Entry 8CA4 (electron microscopy, 3.25 A resolution); this record covers chains F and s of the 5 polymer chains in the assembly.

Chain F:
Name: NADH dehydrogenase [ubiquinone] flavoprotein 1, mitochondrial
Organism: Mus musculus
Notes: EC 7.1.1.2
UniProtKB: Q91YT0 (NDUV1_MOUSE); residues -19 to 444 here correspond to UniProt positions 1-464 (UniProt number = residue number + 20)
Chain sequence (464 residues; row label = number of the first residue in the row; numbers below 1 keep their minus sign (Met-19 is residue -19)):
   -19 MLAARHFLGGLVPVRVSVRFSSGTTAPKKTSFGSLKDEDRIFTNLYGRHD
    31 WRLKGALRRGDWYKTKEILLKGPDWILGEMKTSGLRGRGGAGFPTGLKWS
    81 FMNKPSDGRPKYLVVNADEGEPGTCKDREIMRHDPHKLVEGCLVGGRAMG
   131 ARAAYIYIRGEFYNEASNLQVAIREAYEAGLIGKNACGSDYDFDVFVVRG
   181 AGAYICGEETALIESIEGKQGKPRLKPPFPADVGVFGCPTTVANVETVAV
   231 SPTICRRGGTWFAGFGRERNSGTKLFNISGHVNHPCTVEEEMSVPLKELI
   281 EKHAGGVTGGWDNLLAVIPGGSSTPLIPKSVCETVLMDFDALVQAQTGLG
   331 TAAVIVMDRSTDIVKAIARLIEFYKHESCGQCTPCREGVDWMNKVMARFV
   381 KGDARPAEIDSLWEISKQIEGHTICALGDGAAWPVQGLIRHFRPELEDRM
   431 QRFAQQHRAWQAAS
Disordered / not traced: -19 to 8, 437-444
Bound ions: 4Fe-4S cluster Fe: Cys359, Cys362, Cys365, Cys405
Residues lining bound ligands:
  - FMN (flavin mononucleotide): Gly67, Arg68, Gly69, Gly70, Ala71, Lys78, Asn96, Asp98, Glu99, Gly100, Asp107, Tyr184, Ile185, Gly187, Glu188, Glu189, Val222, Ala223, Asn224, Thr227, Cys405, Ala406, Leu407
  - 4Fe-4S cluster (SF4): Ile185, Pro203, Ser358, Cys359, Gly360, Gln361, Cys362, Cys365, Arg366, Thr403, Ile404, Cys405, Leu407, Gly408
Curated features (UniProtKB/Swiss-Prot):
  - binding site (NADH): Gly67 to Gly76
  - binding site (FMN): Arg179 to Thr227
  - binding site ([4Fe-4S] cluster): Cys359, Cys362, Cys365, Cys405
  - modified residue: Lys61 (N6-acetyllysine), Lys84 (N6-acetyllysine), Arg237 (Omega-N-methylarginine), Lys355 (N6-acetyllysine)

Chain s:
Name: NADH dehydrogenase [ubiquinone] flavoprotein 3, mitochondrial
Organism: Mus musculus
UniProtKB: Q8BK30 (NDUV3_MOUSE); residues -34 to 69 here correspond to UniProt positions 1-104 (UniProt number = residue number + 35)
Chain sequence (104 residues; numbered -34 to 69; the number before each row is that of its first residue; numbers below 1 keep their minus sign (Met-34 is residue -34)):
   -34 MAVSLLLRGGRIRALKAVLLEARVFPGELVSVVRLSTESEKSAKEKELHP
    16 KTQSVLKEPEPTDTTTYKNLQHHDYNTYTFLDLNLDLSKFRLPQPSSGRE
    66 SPRH
Disordered / not traced: -34 to 29, 61-69
Curated features (UniProtKB/Swiss-Prot):
  - modified residue: Ser66 (Phosphoserine)
From the paper describing this entry:
  - conformationally variable residues (order/disorder transition): Ser61 to Arg68

Interface between chain F and chain s:
Residue-residue contacts (47; chain F residue first):
  Gly27(F) - Tyr32(s)
  Gly27(F) - Lys33(s)  hydrogen bond (backbone-backbone)
  Gly27(F) - Asn34(s)
  Arg28(F) - Thr31(s)
  Arg28(F) - Lys33(s)
  His29(F) - Lys33(s)
  Trp31(F) - Asn34(s)
  Trp31(F) - Gln36(s)  hydrogen bond
  Tyr92(F) - Pro60(s)
  Arg112(F) - Tyr32(s)
  Arg112(F) - Asn34(s)
  His113(F) - Tyr32(s)  hydrogen bond
  His113(F) - Asn34(s)
  Arg132(F) - Pro58(s)  hydrogen bond (side chain-backbone)
  Arg132(F) - Pro60(s)
  Tyr143(F) - Asn41(s)  hydrogen bond (side chain-backbone)
  Tyr143(F) - Thr42(s)  hydrogen bond (side chain-backbone)
  Tyr143(F) - Tyr43(s)
  Tyr143(F) - Thr44(s)  hydrogen bond (side chain-backbone)
  Tyr143(F) - Phe45(s)  hydrogen bond (side chain-backbone)
  Asn144(F) - His37(s)  hydrogen bond
  Ala146(F) - Phe45(s)  hydrophobic
  Ser147(F) - Tyr40(s)
  Asn148(F) - Asn34(s)  hydrogen bond
  Asn148(F) - His37(s)
  Asn148(F) - Tyr40(s)
  Gln150(F) - Phe45(s)  hydrogen bond (side chain-backbone)
  Gln150(F) - Leu48(s)
  Gln150(F) - Asn49(s)
  Gln150(F) - Leu52(s)
  Val151(F) - Tyr40(s)
  Arg154(F) - Leu48(s)
  Arg154(F) - Asp51(s)  salt bridge
  Arg154(F) - Leu52(s)
  Tyr157(F) - Leu52(s)  hydrophobic
  Tyr157(F) - Phe55(s)  hydrophobic
  Tyr157(F) - Arg56(s)  hydrogen bond
  Glu158(F) - Phe55(s)
  Gly163(F) - Leu57(s)
  Lys164(F) - Leu57(s)
  Asp172(F) - Leu57(s)
  Asp174(F) - Leu57(s)  hydrogen bond (side chain-backbone)
  Val175(F) - Arg56(s)  hydrogen bond (backbone-side chain)
  Phe176(F) - Arg56(s)
  Phe176(F) - Gln59(s)
  Val177(F) - Phe45(s)
  Arg179(F) - Phe45(s)
Interface residues without a listed pair, chain F (32 interface residues in all): Tyr26, Asp30, Arg32, Pro90, Tyr135, Ile153
Interface residues without a listed pair, chain s (23 interface residues in all): Thr30

In short:
The interface between chain F and chain s involves 32 residues on one side and 23 on the other, with 14
hydrogen bonds and 1 salt bridge. Polar contacts include Arg154(F)-Asp51(s), Trp31(F)-Gln36(s) and
His113(F)-Tyr32(s). Bound to chain F: 4Fe-4S cluster and flavin mononucleotide. The paper reports
conformational variability at Ser61(s).
Chain F is NADH dehydrogenase [ubiquinone] flavoprotein 1, mitochondrial and chain s is NADH dehydrogenase
[ubiquinone] flavoprotein 3, mitochondrial, both from Mus musculus; the structure, Cryo-EM structure NDUFS4
knockout complex I from Mus musculus heart (Class 2 N-domain), was determined by electron microscopy,
deposited together with 8CA1.
